PDB entry 9DIQ | X-ray diffraction, 2.69 A resolution | chains C and D of the 6 polymer chains in the assembly

# Chain C
Molecule: Hemagglutinin HA1
From: Influenza A virus
UniProtKB: A0A6B7HPT9 (A0A6B7HPT9_9INFA); the construct lacks a stretch of the UniProt sequence, so the offset changes along the chain: 11-55 = UniProt 1-45; 56-83 = UniProt 47-74; 84-96 = UniProt 76-88; 97-125 = UniProt 90-118; 3 more segments
Sequence (325 residues; numbered 7 to 324 plus 7 insertion-coded residues; the number before each row is that of its first residue; a row labelled like 125A-125B holds insertion residues (125A, then the next letters in order)):
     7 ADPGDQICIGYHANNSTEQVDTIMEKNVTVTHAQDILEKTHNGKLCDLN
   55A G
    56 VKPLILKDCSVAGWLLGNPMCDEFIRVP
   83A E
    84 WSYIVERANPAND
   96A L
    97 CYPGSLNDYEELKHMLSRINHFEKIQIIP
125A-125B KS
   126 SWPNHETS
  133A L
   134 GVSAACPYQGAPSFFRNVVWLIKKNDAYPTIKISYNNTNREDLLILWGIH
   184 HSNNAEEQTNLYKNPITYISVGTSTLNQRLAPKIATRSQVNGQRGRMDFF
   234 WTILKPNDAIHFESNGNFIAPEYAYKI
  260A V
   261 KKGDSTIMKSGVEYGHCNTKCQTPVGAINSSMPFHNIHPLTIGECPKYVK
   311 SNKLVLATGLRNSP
Not modelled in the structure: 7-9
Construct notes: expression tag (7-10); conflict Met-111 (Leu104 in A0A6B7HPT9), Gln-122 (Leu115 in A0A6B7HPT9), Ile-199 (Thr195 in A0A6B7HPT9), Ala-214 (Val210 in A0A6B7HPT9)
Disulfides: Cys-64/Cys-76, Cys-97/Cys-139, Cys-281/Cys-305
Covalent attachments: N-acetylglucosamine (NAG) linked to Asn-169

# Chain D
Molecule: Hemagglutinin HA2
From: Influenza A virus
UniProtKB: A0A6B7HQ27 (A0A6B7HQ27_9INFA); residues 1-174 here correspond to UniProt positions 330-503 (UniProt number = residue number + 329)
Sequence (176 residues; row label = number of the first residue in the row):
     1 GLFGAIAGFIEGGWQGMVDGWYGYHHSNEQGSGYAADKESTQKAIDGVTN
    51 KVNSIIDKMNTQFEAVGREFNNLERRIENLNKKMEDGFLDVWTYNAELLV
   101 LMENERTLDFHDSNVKNLYDKVRLQLRDNAKELGNGCFEFYHKCDNECME
   151 SVRNGTYDYPQYSEEARLKREEISSG
Not modelled in the structure: 1-8, 175-176
Construct notes: expression tag (175-176)

# Interface between chain C and chain D
Inter-chain disulfides: Cys-14(C)/Cys-137(D)
Residue-residue contacts - 122 pairs, chain C then chain D:
  Gly-10(C) / Glu-139(D)
  Asp-11(C) / Ser-27(D)
  Asp-11(C) / Glu-29(D)
  Asp-11(C) / Phe-138(D)
  Asp-11(C) / Glu-139(D)
  Asp-11(C) / Phe-140(D)  hydrogen bond (backbone-backbone)
  Asp-11(C) / His-142(D)
  Asp-11(C) / Lys-143(D)
  Asp-11(C) / Cys-144(D)  hydrogen bond (side chain-backbone)
  Gln-12(C) / His-26(D)
  Gln-12(C) / Ser-27(D)  hydrogen bond (backbone-backbone)
  Gln-12(C) / Leu-133(D)
  Gln-12(C) / Cys-137(D)
  Gln-12(C) / Phe-138(D)
  Gln-12(C) / Glu-139(D)  hydrogen bond
  Gln-12(C) / Met-149(D)
  Ile-13(C) / Tyr-24(D)  hydrophobic
  Ile-13(C) / His-25(D)
  Ile-13(C) / His-26(D)
  Ile-13(C) / Cys-137(D)
  Ile-13(C) / Phe-138(D)  hydrogen bond (backbone-backbone)
  Ile-13(C) / Phe-140(D)  hydrophobic
  Cys-14(C) / Trp-14(D)  hydrophobic
  Cys-14(C) / Gly-23(D)
  Cys-14(C) / Tyr-24(D)
  Cys-14(C) / His-25(D)  hydrogen bond (backbone-backbone)
  Cys-14(C) / Gly-136(D)
  Cys-14(C) / Cys-137(D)  disulfide
  Ile-15(C) / Ile-10(D)
  Ile-15(C) / Trp-14(D)
  Ile-15(C) / Gly-23(D)
  Ile-15(C) / Tyr-24(D)  hydrophobic
  Ile-15(C) / Val-115(D)  hydrophobic
  Ile-15(C) / Tyr-119(D)  hydrophobic
  Ile-15(C) / Val-122(D)  hydrophobic
  Ile-15(C) / Gly-136(D)  hydrogen bond (backbone-backbone)
  Gly-16(C) / Trp-14(D)
  Gly-16(C) / Met-17(D)
  Gly-16(C) / Tyr-22(D)
  Gly-16(C) / Gly-23(D)  hydrogen bond (backbone-backbone)
  Tyr-17(C) / Ile-10(D)
  Tyr-17(C) / Gly-12(D)  hydrogen bond (side chain-backbone)
  Tyr-17(C) / Gly-13(D)
  Tyr-17(C) / Trp-14(D)  hydrogen bond (backbone-backbone)
  Tyr-17(C) / Met-17(D)
  Tyr-17(C) / Trp-21(D)
  His-18(C) / Trp-14(D)
  His-18(C) / Met-17(D)  hydrogen bond (side chain-backbone)
  His-18(C) / Gly-20(D)
  His-18(C) / Trp-21(D)  hydrogen bond (backbone-backbone)
  Ala-19(C) / Gly-13(D)
  Ala-19(C) / Trp-14(D)  hydrogen bond (backbone-backbone)
  Ala-19(C) / Gln-15(D)
  Val-26(C) / Asn-104(D)
  Asp-27(C) / Leu-101(D)
  Asp-27(C) / Asn-104(D)  hydrogen bond (backbone-side chain)
  Thr-28(C) / Leu-101(D)
  Thr-28(C) / Asn-104(D)
  Thr-28(C) / Glu-105(D)
  Ile-29(C) / Leu-101(D)  hydrogen bond (backbone-backbone)
  Ile-29(C) / Met-102(D)  hydrophobic
  Met-30(C) / Glu-105(D)
  His-38(C) / Trp-21(D)  hydrogen bond
  Gln-40(C) / Val-52(D)
  Ile-42(C) / Ile-55(D)  hydrophobic
  Glu-106(C) / Glu-69(D)
  Glu-106(C) / Asn-71(D)  hydrogen bond
  His-110(C) / Glu-69(D)  salt bridge
  Asp-264(C) / Phe-63(D)
  Ser-265(C) / Ala-65(D)
  Thr-266(C) / Ala-65(D)
  Thr-266(C) / Val-66(D)
  Thr-266(C) / Gly-67(D)
  Thr-266(C) / Glu-69(D)  hydrogen bond
  Ile-267(C) / Glu-69(D)
  Ser-291(C) / Ile-56(D)
  Met-292(C) / Ile-56(D)  hydrophobic
  Pro-293(C) / Met-59(D)  hydrophobic
  Phe-294(C) / Trp-92(D)  hydrophobic
  Phe-294(C) / Ala-96(D)  hydrophobic
  Pro-299(C) / Val-66(D)
  Leu-300(C) / Val-66(D)  hydrophobic
  Leu-300(C) / Arg-68(D)
  Thr-301(C) / Glu-64(D)
  Thr-301(C) / Ala-65(D)
  Thr-301(C) / Val-66(D)  hydrogen bond (backbone-backbone)
  Ile-302(C) / Glu-64(D)
  Gly-303(C) / Gln-62(D)
  Gly-303(C) / Phe-63(D)
  Gly-303(C) / Glu-64(D)  hydrogen bond (backbone-backbone)
  Glu-304(C) / Gln-62(D)
  Glu-304(C) / Phe-63(D)
  Lys-307(C) / Met-59(D)
  Lys-307(C) / Asn-60(D)  hydrogen bond (side chain-backbone)
  Lys-307(C) / Trp-92(D)
  Tyr-308(C) / Leu-89(D)
  Val-309(C) / Leu-89(D)  hydrophobic
  Val-309(C) / Trp-92(D)
  Val-309(C) / Thr-93(D)
  Lys-310(C) / Leu-89(D)
  Lys-310(C) / Thr-93(D)  hydrogen bond (backbone-side chain)
  Ser-311(C) / Glu-97(D)
  Leu-314(C) / Ala-96(D)
  Leu-314(C) / Glu-97(D)
  Leu-314(C) / Val-100(D)  hydrophobic
  Val-315(C) / Val-100(D)
  Val-315(C) / Asn-104(D)  hydrogen bond (backbone-side chain)
  Leu-316(C) / Ile-55(D)  hydrophobic
  Leu-316(C) / Val-100(D)  hydrophobic
  Leu-316(C) / Asn-104(D)
  Ala-317(C) / Asn-104(D)  hydrogen bond (backbone-side chain)
  Ala-317(C) / Thr-107(D)
  Thr-318(C) / Trp-21(D)
  Thr-318(C) / Val-48(D)
  Thr-318(C) / His-111(D)  hydrogen bond (backbone-side chain)
  Gly-319(C) / His-111(D)  hydrogen bond (backbone-side chain)
  Leu-320(C) / Trp-21(D)  hydrophobic
  Leu-320(C) / Tyr-22(D)  hydrophobic
  Leu-320(C) / His-111(D)
  Arg-321(C) / Leu-108(D)
  Ser-323(C) / Gly-12(D)
  Ser-323(C) / Gln-15(D)  hydrogen bond (backbone-side chain)
Also at the interface, not in a pair above, chain C (53 interface residues in all): Asn-20, Val-34, Leu-54, Cys-305, Pro-324
Also at the interface, not in a pair above, chain D (65 interface residues in all): Glu-11, Asn-28, Thr-61, Glu-74, Glu-103, Leu-118, Leu-126, Val-152, Arg-153

# In short
The interface between chain C and chain D involves 53 residues on one side and 65 on the other; the contacts
include 1 disulfide bond, 27 hydrogen bonds and 1 salt bridge. Polar pairs include His-110(C)/Glu-69(D),
Asp-11(C)/Cys-144(D) and Gln-12(C)/Glu-139(D). N-acetylglucosamine is covalently linked to Asn-169(C).
Here chain C is Hemagglutinin HA1 and chain D is Hemagglutinin HA2, both from Influenza A virus. Entry 9DIQ
(Crystal structure of Apo-H5 hemagglutinin from the influenza virus A/Texas/37/2024 (H5N1)) was determined by
X-ray diffraction, deposited together with 9DIO and 9DIP.
